4ZRC - chains B and D of the 4 polymer chains in the assembly; structure by X-ray diffraction, 2.70 A resolution.

[Chain B (and D)]
Molecule: Beta-ketothiolase
Organism: Mycobacterium smegmatis str. MC2 155
Notes: chain D of this document is another copy of the same molecule, construct and numbering; everything in this record applies to it too
UniProtKB: A0QUH3 (A0QUH3_MYCS2); numbering as in UniProt (aligned over 1-407)
Chain sequence (413 residues; numbered -5 to 407; the number before each row is that of its first residue; numbers below 1 keep their minus sign (His-5 is residue -5)):
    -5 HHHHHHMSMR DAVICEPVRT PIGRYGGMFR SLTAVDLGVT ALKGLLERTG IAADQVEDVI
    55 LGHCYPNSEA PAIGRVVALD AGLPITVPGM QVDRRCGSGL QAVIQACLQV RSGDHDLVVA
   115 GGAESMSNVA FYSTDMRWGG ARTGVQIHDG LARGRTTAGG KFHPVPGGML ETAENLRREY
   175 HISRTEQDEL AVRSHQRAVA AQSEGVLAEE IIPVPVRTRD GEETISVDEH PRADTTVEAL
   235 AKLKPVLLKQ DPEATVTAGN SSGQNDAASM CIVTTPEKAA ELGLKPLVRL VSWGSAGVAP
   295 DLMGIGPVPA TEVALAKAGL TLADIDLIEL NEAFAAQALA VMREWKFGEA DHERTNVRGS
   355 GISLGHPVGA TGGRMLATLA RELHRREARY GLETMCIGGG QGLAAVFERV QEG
Not modelled in the structure: -5 to 2, 210-215, 249, 407 (chain D: -5 to 3, 212-216, 236, 242, 406-407)
Sequence notes: expression tag (-5 to 0)

[Interface between chain B and chain D]
Residue-residue contacts (17; chain B residue first):
  Met130(B) - Met130(D)  hydrophobic
  Met130(B) - Gly133(D)
  Met130(B) - Gly134(D)  hydrogen bond (backbone-backbone)
  Arg131(B) - Gly133(D)
  Arg131(B) - Gly134(D)  hydrogen bond (backbone-backbone)
  Arg131(B) - Ala135(D)
  Trp132(B) - Trp132(D)
  Trp132(B) - Gly133(D)
  Gly133(B) - Met130(D)
  Gly133(B) - Arg131(D)
  Gly133(B) - Trp132(D)
  Gly133(B) - Gly133(D)
  Gly134(B) - Met130(D)  hydrogen bond (backbone-backbone)
  Gly134(B) - Arg131(D)  hydrogen bond (backbone-backbone)
  Ala135(B) - Arg131(D)  hydrogen bond (backbone-backbone)
  Ala135(B) - Trp132(D)  hydrophobic
  Val139(B) - Met130(D)
Also at the interface, not in a pair above, chain B (8 interface residues in all): Asp129
Also at the interface, not in a pair above, chain D (8 interface residues in all): Asp129, Val139

[Overview]
Chain B and chain D each contribute 8 residues to their interface, with 5 hydrogen bonds. Main-chain hydrogen
bonds include Met130(B)-Gly134(D), Arg131(B)-Gly134(D) and Ala135(B)-Arg131(D).
Both chains are Beta-ketothiolase (Mycobacterium smegmatis str. MC2 155). Entry 4ZRC (Crystal structure of
MSM-13, a putative T1-like thiolase from Mycobacterium smegmatis) was determined by X-ray diffraction,
deposited together with 5BYV, 5BZ4 and 5CBQ.
